Entry 5F1F (X-ray diffraction, 1.55 A resolution); this record covers chain A.

Chain A:
Molecule: Beta-lactamase
From: Enterobacter aerogenes
Notes: EC 3.5.2.6
UniProtKB: Q99QC1 (Q99QC1_ENTAE); residues 1-359 here correspond to UniProt positions 24-382 (UniProt number = residue number + 23)
Chain sequence (366 residues; numbered -6 to 359; the number before each row is that of its first residue; numbers below 1 keep their minus sign (Met-6 is residue -6)):
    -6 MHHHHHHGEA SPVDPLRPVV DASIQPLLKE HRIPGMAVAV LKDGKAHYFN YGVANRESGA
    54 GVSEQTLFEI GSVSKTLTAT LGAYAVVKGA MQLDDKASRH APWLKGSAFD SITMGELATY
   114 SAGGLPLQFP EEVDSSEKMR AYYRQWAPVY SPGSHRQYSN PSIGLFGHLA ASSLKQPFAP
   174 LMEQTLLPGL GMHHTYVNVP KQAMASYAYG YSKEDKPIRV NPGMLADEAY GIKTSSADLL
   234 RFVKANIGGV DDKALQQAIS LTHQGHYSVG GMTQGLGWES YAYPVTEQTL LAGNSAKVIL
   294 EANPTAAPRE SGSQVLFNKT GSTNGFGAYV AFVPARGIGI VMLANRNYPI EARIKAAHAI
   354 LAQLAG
Disordered / not traced: -6 to -2
Covalent attachments: adenosine monophosphate (AMP) linked to Ser65
Construct notes: expression tag (-6 to 0)
Metal / ion sites: Cd2+ site 1: His0, Glu50, His148; Cd2+ site 2: Asp14, Glu294; Cd2+ site 3: His24, Gly359; Cd2+ site 4 near His161 (its only coordinating residue here); Cd2+ site 5: Glu207, Val278, His351; Cd2+ site 6: Asp244, His259
Residues lining bound ligands: adenosine monophosphate (AMP): Gly64, Lys68, Gln121, Phe122, Tyr151, Asn153, Tyr223, Gly314, Ser315, Thr316, Asn317
UniProt features mapped onto this chain:
  - active site: Ser65 (Acyl-ester intermediate)
  - binding site (AMP): Ser65, Tyr151, Ser315
  - binding site (GMP): Ser65, Gln121, Tyr151, Thr313, Ser315, Asn340
  - binding site (IMP): Ser65, Gln121, Tyr151, Thr313, Ser315, Asn340

In short:
Adenosine monophosphate is covalently linked to Ser65. His0, Glu50 and His148 form the Cd2+ site 1. Asp14 and
Glu294 form the Cd2+ site 2. Curated annotation (UniProt) lists active-site residue Ser65, 3 AMP-binding
residues, 6 GMP-binding residues and 6 IMP-binding residues.
Chain A is Beta-lactamase (Enterobacter aerogenes); the structure, Crystal structure of CMY-10 adenylylated by
acetyl-AMP, was determined by X-ray diffraction.
